Entry 4OX9 (X-ray diffraction, 3.80 A resolution); this record covers chains A and I of the 22 polymer chains in the assembly.

== Chain A ==
Molecule: 16S rRNA
Organism: Thermus thermophilus
Sequence (1513 nucleotides; row label = number of the first residue in the row; note: 42 numbers in that range are skipped by the numbering (no residue carries them; nothing is unmodelled there); a row labelled like 190A-190L holds insertion residues (190A, then the next letters in order); numbering starts at 0):
     0 UUUGUUGGAG AGUUUGAUCC UGGCUCAGGG UGAACGCUGG CGGCGUGCCU AAGACAUGCA
    60 AGUCGUGCGG G
    73 CCGCGGGGUU UU
    88 ACUCCG
    95 UGGUC
   101 AGCGGCGGAC GGGUGAGUAA CGCGUGGGU
  129A G
   130 ACCUACCCGG AAGAGGGGGA CAACCCGGGG AAACUCGGGC UAAUCCCCCA UGUGGACCCG
   190 C
190A-190L CCCUUGGGGUGU
   191 GUCCAAAGGG CUUU
   216 GCCCGCUUCC GGAUGGGCCC GCGUCCCAUC AGCUAGUUGG UGGGGUAAUG GCCCACCAAG
   276 GCGACGACGG GUAGCCGGUC UGAGAGGAUG GCCGGCCACA GGGGCACUGA GACACGGGCC
   336 CCACUCCUAC GGGAGGCAGC AGUUAGGAAU CUUCCGCAAU GGGCGCAAGC CUGACGGAGC
   396 GACGCCGCUU GGAGGAAGAA GCCCUUCGGG GUGUAAACUC CUGAA
   442 CCCGGGACGA AACCCCCGAC GA
   474 GGGGACUGAC GGUACCGGG
   494 GUAAUAGCGC CGGCCAACUC CGUGCCAGCA GCCGCGGUAA UACGGAGGGC GCGAGCGUUA
   554 CCCGGAUUCA CUGGGCGUAA AGGGCGUGUA GGCGGCCUGG GGCGUCCCAU GUGAAAGACC
   614 ACGGCUCAAC CGUGGGGGAG CGUGGGAUAC GCUCAGGCUA GACGGUGGGA GAGGGUGGUG
   674 GAAUUCCCGG AGUAGCGGUG AAAUGCGCAG AUACCGGGAG GAACGCCGAU GGCGAAGGCA
   734 GCCACCUGGU CCACCCGUGA CGCUGAGGCG CGAAAGCGUG GGGAGCAAAC CGGAUUAGAU
   794 ACCCGGGUAG UCCACGCCCU AAACGAUGCG CGCUAGGUCU CUGGGUCU
   848 CCUGGGGGCC GAAGCUAACG CGUUAAGCGC GCCGCCUGGG GAGUACGGCC GCAAGGCUGA
   908 AACUCAAAGG AAUUGACGGG GGCCCGCACA AGCGGUGGAG CAUGUGGUUU AAUUCGAAGC
   968 AACGCGAAGA ACCUUACCAG GCCUUGACAU GCUAGG
 1003A G
  1004 AACCCGGGUG AAAGCCUGGG GUGCCCC
1030A-1030D GCGA
  1031 GGGGAGCCCU AGCACAGGUG CUGCAUGGCC GUCGUCAGCU CGUGCCGUGA GGUGUUGGGU
  1091 UAAGUCCCGC AACGAGCGCA ACCCCCGCCG UUAGUUGCCA GCGGUUCGGC CGGGCACUCU
  1151 AACGGGACUG CCCGCGAAA
  1171 GCGGGAGGAA GGAGGGGACG ACGUCUGGUC AGCAUGGCCC UUACGGCCUG GGCGACACAC
  1231 GUGCUACAAU GCCCACUACA AAGCGAUGCC ACCCGGCAAC GGGGAGCUAA UCGCAAAAAG
  1291 GUGGGCCCAG UUCGGAUUGG GGUCUGCAAC CCGACCCCAU GAAGCCGGAA UCGCUAGUAA
  1351 UCGCGGAUCA G
 1361A C
  1362 CAUGCCGCGG UGAAUACGUU CCCGGGCCUU GUACACACCG CCCGUCACGC CAUGGGAGCG
  1422 GGCUCUACCC GAAGUCGCCG GG
  1446 AGCCUACGGG
  1459 CAGGCGCCGA GGGUAGGGCC CGUGACUGGG GCGAAGUCGU AACAAGGUAG CUGUACCGGA
  1519 AGGUGCGGCU GGAUCAC
Not modelled in the structure: 0-4, 1535
Bound ions: Mg2+ site 1 near A8 (its only coordinating residue here); Mg2+ site 2: G11, U12; Mg2+ site 3: U14, U17; Mg2+ site 4 near G21 (its only coordinating residue here); Mg2+ site 5: C48, G115; Mg2+ site 6 near A53 (its only coordinating residue here); Mg2+ site 7: C58, A59, U387; Mg2+ site 8 near G111 (its only coordinating residue here); Mg2+ site 9: A116, G117, G289; Mg2+ site 10 near A195 (its only coordinating residue here); Mg2+ site 11: G258, G266; Mg2+ site 12 near G299 (its only coordinating residue here); 48 more Mg2+ sites not listed
Residues lining bound ligands: sinefungin (SFG): A1408, C1484, U1485
From the paper describing this entry:
  - conformationally variable residues: A1408
  - binding site for sinefungin: A1408

== Chain I ==
Molecule: 30S ribosomal protein S9
Organism: Thermus thermophilus
UniProt: P80374 (RS9_THET8); numbering as in UniProt (aligned over 1-128)
Chain sequence (128 residues; each row starts with the number of its first residue):
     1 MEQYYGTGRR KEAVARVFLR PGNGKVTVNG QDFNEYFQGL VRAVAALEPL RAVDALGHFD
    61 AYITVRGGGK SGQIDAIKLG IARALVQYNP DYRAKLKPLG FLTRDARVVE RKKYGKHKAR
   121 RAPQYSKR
Not modelled in the structure: 1

== Interface between chain A and chain I ==
Contacting residue pairs (122):
  G942(A) - Gln124(I)  hydrogen bond to the base
  U943(A) - Gln124(I)  hydrogen bond to the sugar
  G966(A) - Arg128(I)  hydrogen bond to the sugar
  C967(A) - Arg128(I)  hydrogen bond to the phosphate
  A968(A) - Arg128(I)  salt bridge to the phosphate
  C970(A) - Ser126(I)  base contact
  C1116(A) - Val108(I)  sugar contact
  G1117(A) - Arg104(I)  hydrogen bond to the phosphate
  G1117(A) - Ala106(I)  sugar contact
  C1118(A) - Arg9(I)  salt bridge to the phosphate
  C1118(A) - Arg83(I)  hydrogen bond to the phosphate
  C1118(A) - Arg104(I)  salt bridge to the phosphate
  C1119(A) - Arg9(I)  salt bridge to the phosphate
  C1119(A) - Arg83(I)  salt bridge to the phosphate
  G1127(A) - Arg16(I)  hydrogen bond to the sugar
  G1127(A) - Arg66(I)  phosphate contact
  C1128(A) - Arg16(I)  hydrogen bond to the sugar
  C1128(A) - Arg66(I)  salt bridge to the phosphate
  C1129(A) - Tyr62(I)  hydrogen bond to the phosphate
  A1130(A) - Gln3(I)  hydrogen bond to the sugar
  A1130(A) - Phe18(I)  sugar contact
  A1130(A) - Arg20(I)  hydrogen bond to the phosphate
  G1131(A) - Gln3(I)  hydrogen bond to the phosphate
  G1131(A) - Arg20(I)  salt bridge to the phosphate
  C1147(A) - Tyr5(I)  hydrogen bond to the sugar
  C1147(A) - Thr7(I)  phosphate contact
  C1147(A) - Arg16(I)  hydrogen bond to the base
  U1148(A) - Tyr5(I)  sugar contact
  U1148(A) - Thr7(I)  hydrogen bond to the phosphate
  U1148(A) - Arg9(I)  salt bridge to the phosphate
  U1148(A) - Val14(I)  phosphate contact
  U1148(A) - Arg16(I)  sugar contact
  C1149(A) - Arg9(I)  salt bridge to the phosphate
  C1149(A) - Val14(I)  phosphate contact
  G1178(A) - Arg93(I)  salt bridge to the phosphate
  G1178(A) - Lys97(I)  salt bridge to the phosphate
  A1179(A) - Arg93(I)  salt bridge to the phosphate
  A1179(A) - Lys97(I)  salt bridge to the phosphate
  A1179(A) - Leu102(I)  sugar contact
  A1179(A) - Thr103(I)  phosphate contact
  A1179(A) - Arg104(I)  hydrogen bond to the sugar
  A1180(A) - Thr103(I)  hydrogen bond to the phosphate
  G1186(A) - Glu110(I)  sugar contact
  G1186(A) - Lys113(I)  hydrogen bond to the phosphate
  G1187(A) - Arg111(I)  hydrogen bond to the sugar
  G1187(A) - Lys113(I)  salt bridge to the phosphate
  A1188(A) - Tyr114(I)  phosphate contact
  C1230(A) - Lys127(I)  hydrogen bond to the phosphate
  G1231(A) - Ser126(I)  hydrogen bond to the phosphate
  G1231(A) - Lys127(I)  salt bridge to the phosphate
  U1232(A) - Gln124(I)  hydrogen bond to the phosphate
  U1232(A) - Tyr125(I)  phosphate contact
  U1232(A) - Ser126(I)  phosphate contact
  G1233(A) - His117(I)  salt bridge to the phosphate
  G1233(A) - Pro123(I)  phosphate contact
  G1233(A) - Gln124(I)  hydrogen bond to the phosphate
  A1248(A) - Tyr36(I)  sugar contact
  A1248(A) - Lys70(I)  hydrogen bond to the sugar
  C1249(A) - Tyr36(I)  hydrogen bond to the sugar
  C1249(A) - Gly67(I)  phosphate contact
  C1249(A) - Gly68(I)  hydrogen bond to the sugar
  C1249(A) - Gly69(I)  sugar contact
  C1249(A) - Lys70(I)  sugar contact
  C1249(A) - Gln73(I)  hydrogen bond to the sugar
  A1250(A) - Glu12(I)  hydrogen bond to the sugar
  A1250(A) - Arg66(I)  phosphate contact
  A1250(A) - Gly67(I)  hydrogen bond to the phosphate
  A1250(A) - Gly68(I)  hydrogen bond to the phosphate
  A1251(A) - Glu12(I)  sugar contact
  G1290(A) - Leu40(I)  sugar contact
  G1291(A) - Gln38(I)  hydrogen bond to the sugar
  G1291(A) - Gly39(I)  sugar contact
  U1292(A) - Gln38(I)  sugar contact
  C1342(A) - Gln124(I)  sugar contact
  C1342(A) - Tyr125(I)  hydrogen bond to the phosphate
  G1343(A) - Arg121(I)  hydrogen bond to the sugar
  G1343(A) - Ala122(I)  sugar contact
  G1343(A) - Tyr125(I)  hydrogen bond to the phosphate
  C1344(A) - Lys116(I)  salt bridge to the phosphate
  C1344(A) - Arg120(I)  sugar contact
  C1344(A) - Ala122(I)  phosphate contact
  U1345(A) - Arg120(I)  salt bridge to the phosphate
  A1346(A) - Arg107(I)  sugar contact
  A1346(A) - Arg120(I)  salt bridge to the phosphate
  G1347(A) - Arg10(I)  hydrogen bond to the base
  G1347(A) - Lys11(I)  base contact
  G1347(A) - Arg107(I)  salt bridge to the phosphate
  G1347(A) - Val108(I)  sugar contact
  G1347(A) - Glu110(I)  hydrogen bond to the phosphate
  U1348(A) - Val109(I)  phosphate contact
  U1348(A) - Glu110(I)  hydrogen bond to the phosphate
  U1348(A) - Arg120(I)  phosphate contact
  A1349(A) - Lys118(I)  salt bridge to the phosphate
  A1349(A) - Arg120(I)  phosphate contact
  A1349(A) - Arg121(I)  hydrogen bond to the phosphate
  A1350(A) - Lys118(I)  salt bridge to the phosphate
  A1350(A) - Arg121(I)  phosphate contact
  U1351(A) - Lys118(I)  base contact
  C1366(A) - His117(I)  salt bridge to the phosphate
  C1367(A) - Lys112(I)  salt bridge to the phosphate
  C1367(A) - Tyr114(I)  phosphate contact
  C1367(A) - Gly115(I)  hydrogen bond to the phosphate
  C1367(A) - Lys116(I)  phosphate contact
  G1368(A) - Arg111(I)  salt bridge to the phosphate
  G1368(A) - Lys112(I)  salt bridge to the phosphate
  G1368(A) - Lys113(I)  phosphate contact
  G1368(A) - Tyr114(I)  hydrogen bond to the phosphate
  C1369(A) - Arg111(I)  phosphate contact
  C1369(A) - Lys112(I)  hydrogen bond to the phosphate
  G1370(A) - Glu12(I)  phosphate contact
  G1371(A) - Lys11(I)  phosphate contact
  G1371(A) - Glu12(I)  phosphate contact
  G1371(A) - Gly68(I)  sugar contact
  G1371(A) - Gly69(I)  phosphate contact
  G1371(A) - Val109(I)  phosphate contact
  U1372(A) - Lys11(I)  salt bridge to the phosphate
  U1372(A) - Gly69(I)  phosphate contact
  U1372(A) - Lys70(I)  phosphate contact
  U1372(A) - Ser71(I)  hydrogen bond to the phosphate
  U1372(A) - Gly72(I)  hydrogen bond to the phosphate
  G1373(A) - Lys11(I)  hydrogen bond to the base
  G1373(A) - Ser71(I)  hydrogen bond to the phosphate
Other interface residues (no listed pair), chain A (55 interface residues in all): A1146, U1341
Other interface residues (no listed pair), chain I (54 interface residues in all): Glu2, Arg42

== In short ==
The interface between chain A and chain I involves 55 residues on one side and 54 on the other; the contacts
include 45 hydrogen bonds and 27 salt bridges. Polar pairs include G942(A)-Gln124(I), C1147(A)-Arg16(I) and
G1347(A)-Arg10(I). Bound to chain A: sinefungin. From the paper: a binding site for sinefungin at A1408(A);
conformational variability at A1408(A).
Chain A is 16S rRNA and chain I is 30S ribosomal protein S9, both from Thermus thermophilus; the structure,
Crystal structure of the aminoglycoside resistance methyltransferase NpmA bound to the 30S ribosomal subunit,
was determined by X-ray diffraction.
